8XAK - chains A and B; structure by X-ray diffraction, 3.50 A resolution.

[Chain A]
Molecule: ATP-dependent DNA helicase PIF1
From: Saccharomyces cerevisiae
UniProtKB: A0A8H4BX49 (A0A8H4BX49_YEASX); numbering as in UniProt (aligned over 236-780)
Chain sequence (545 residues; numbered 236 to 780; the number before each row is that of its first residue):
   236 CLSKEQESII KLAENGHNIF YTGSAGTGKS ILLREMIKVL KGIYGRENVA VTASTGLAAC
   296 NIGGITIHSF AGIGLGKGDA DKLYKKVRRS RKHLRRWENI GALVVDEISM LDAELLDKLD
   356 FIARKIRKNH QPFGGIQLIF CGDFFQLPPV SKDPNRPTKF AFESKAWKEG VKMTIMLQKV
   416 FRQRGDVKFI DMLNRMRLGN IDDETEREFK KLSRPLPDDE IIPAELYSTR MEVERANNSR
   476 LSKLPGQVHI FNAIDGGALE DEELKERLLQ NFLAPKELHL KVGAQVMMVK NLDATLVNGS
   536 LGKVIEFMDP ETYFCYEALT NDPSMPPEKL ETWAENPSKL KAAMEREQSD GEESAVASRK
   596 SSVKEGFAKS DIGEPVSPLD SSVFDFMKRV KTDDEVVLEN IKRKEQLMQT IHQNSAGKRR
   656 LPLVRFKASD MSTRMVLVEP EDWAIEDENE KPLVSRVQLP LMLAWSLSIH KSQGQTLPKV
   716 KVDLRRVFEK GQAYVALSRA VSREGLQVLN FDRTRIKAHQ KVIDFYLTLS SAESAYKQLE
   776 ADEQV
Unresolved in the structure: 584-606, 625-630, 766-780
Metal / ion sites: Mg2+: Ser265 (together with ADP)
Small-molecule neighbours:
  - ADP (adenosine-5'-diphosphate): Cys236, Leu237, Ser238, Gln241, Ser259, Ala260, Gly261, Thr262, Gly263, Lys264, Ser265, Ile266, Phe416, Arg417, Arg419, Gly709, Thr711
  - tetrafluoroaluminate (ALF): Ala260, Gly261, Lys264, Glu342, Asp378, Gln381, Arg417, Gly709, Gln710, Arg734
What the authors report for this chain:
  - binding site for the 34-nt DNA strand: Arg323, Arg324, Arg326, Leu329, Asn684, Lys686, Pro687
  - binding site for the 34-nt DNA strand (chain B): Arg330
  - mutagenesis - R324E: decreased binding to AT11 G4 DNA
  - mutagenesis - R324A: unchanged stability
  - mutagenesis - R324W, R324Y: increased catalytic activity
  - mutagenesis - R324A, R324E: decreased catalytic activity on duplex
  - mutagenesis - R324A (0.81 s-1): decreased catalytic activity on AT11
  - mutagenesis - R324A (0.16 s-1): decreased catalytic activity on c-Myc
  - mutagenesis - R324W, R324Y: unchanged catalytic activity on c-Myc reporter substrate
  - mutagenesis - R324A, R324E: unchanged catalytic activity on ATP
  - mutagenesis - R324W, R324Y: decreased catalytic activity on ATP
  - mutagenesis - K264A: abolished growth in response to glycerol
  - mutagenesis - R324A, R324E: unchanged growth in response to mitochondrial function
  - mutagenesis - R324E: decreased catalytic activity on AT11 G4

[Chain B]
Molecule: 34-nt DNA strand
Sequence (34 nucleotides; numbered 2 to 35; the number before each row is that of its first residue):
     2 TTTTTTTGGT GGTGGTTGTT GTGGTGGTGG TGGT
Metal / ion sites: K+ site 1: DG9, DG12, DG13, DG15, DG16, DG19, DG22; K+ site 2: DG10, DG13, DG16, DG22, DG24, DG27, DG30, DG33; K+ site 3: DG24, DG25, DG27, DG28, DG30, DG31, DG33, DG34

[How chain A and chain B interact]
Residue-residue contacts (59):
  Ser289(A) with DT5(B), sugar contact
  Thr290(A) with DT5(B), phosphate contact
  Gly291(A) with DT5(B), hydrogen bond to the phosphate
  Thr301(A) with DT5(B), hydrogen bond to the phosphate; DT6(B), hydrogen bond to the phosphate
  His303(A) with DT5(B), sugar contact; DT6(B), sugar contact
  Ser304(A) with DT6(B), phosphate contact; DT7(B), hydrogen bond to the phosphate
  Leu310(A) with DT5(B), base contact
  Lys321(A) with DT7(B), base contact
  Arg323(A) with DT11(B), phosphate contact; DG12(B), salt bridge to the phosphate
  Arg324(A) with DT8(B), base contact; DG9(B), base contact; DG12(B), base contact
  Ser325(A) with DT8(B), base contact
  Arg326(A) with DT8(B), base contact; DG10(B), salt bridge to the phosphate; DT11(B), base contact
  Lys327(A) with DT8(B), salt bridge to the phosphate
  His328(A) with DT7(B), salt bridge to the phosphate
  Leu329(A) with DT11(B), base contact
  Arg330(A) with DT11(B), base contact
  Val385(A) with DT3(B), sugar contact; DT4(B), base contact
  Ser386(A) with DT3(B), hydrogen bond to the base
  Lys387(A) with DT2(B), phosphate contact; DT3(B), base contact
  Ser463(A) with DT3(B), sugar contact
  Thr464(A) with DT2(B), base contact; DT3(B), phosphate contact
  Arg465(A) with DT3(B), hydrogen bond to the phosphate; DT4(B), phosphate contact
  Phe507(A) with DT6(B), base contact
  Leu508(A) with DT5(B), phosphate contact
  Asn526(A) with DT6(B), phosphate contact; DT7(B), hydrogen bond to the phosphate
  Asn533(A) with DT5(B), hydrogen bond to the phosphate; DT6(B), phosphate contact
  Trp678(A) with DT6(B), base contact
  Ala679(A) with DT6(B), hydrogen bond to the base; DT7(B), base contact
  Ile680(A) with DT6(B), base contact; DT7(B), base contact
  Glu681(A) with DT7(B), base contact
  Glu685(A) with DT7(B), base contact; DT18(B), base contact
  Lys686(A) with DG15(B), hydrogen bond to the sugar; DT18(B), base contact
  Pro687(A) with DT18(B), phosphate contact
  Ser703(A) with DT4(B), hydrogen bond to the phosphate
  His705(A) with DT3(B), sugar contact; DT4(B), sugar contact
  Lys706(A) with DT4(B), phosphate contact; DT5(B), salt bridge to the phosphate
  Arg721(A) with DT2(B), hydrogen bond to the base
  Phe723(A) with DT2(B), stacking on the base; DT3(B), base contact
Interface residues without a listed pair, chain A (44 interface residues in all): Gly309, Lys312, Asp388, Met466, Asn506, Glu724

[Overview]
Chain A and chain B form an interface of 44 and 13 residues respectively; the contacts include 12 hydrogen
bonds, 5 salt bridges and 1 aromatic stacking contact. Polar pairs include Ser386(A)-DT3(B), Ala679(A)-DT6(B)
and Arg721(A)-DT2(B). The paper reports a binding site for the 34-nt DNA strand at Arg323(A), Arg324(A) and
Arg326(A) among others; R324W and R324Y of chain A increase catalytic activity; 5 substitutions were tested in
all.
Here chain A is ATP-dependent DNA helicase PIF1 (Saccharomyces cerevisiae) and chain B is a 34-nt DNA strand.
Entry 8XAK (Structure of Pif1-G4 complex) was determined by X-ray diffraction.
